5TFZ - chains A and B; structure by X-ray diffraction, 2.20 A resolution.

== Chain A (and B) ==
Molecule: dimethylsulfoniopropionate lyase DddK
Organism: Pelagibacter ubique (strain HTCC1062)
Notes: chain B of this document is another copy of the same molecule, construct and numbering; everything in this record applies to it too
UniProt: Q4FNM4 (Q4FNM4_PELUB); residues 1-130 here = UniProt positions 1-130
Sequence (150 residues; numbered -19 to 130; the number before each row is that of its first residue; numbers below 1 keep their minus sign (Met-19 is residue -19)):
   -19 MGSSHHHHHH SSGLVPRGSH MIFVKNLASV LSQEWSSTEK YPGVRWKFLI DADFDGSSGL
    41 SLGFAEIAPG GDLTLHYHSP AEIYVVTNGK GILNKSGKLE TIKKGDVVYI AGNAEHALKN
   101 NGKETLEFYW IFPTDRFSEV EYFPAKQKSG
Not modelled in the structure: -19 to -1, 127-130 (chain B: -19 to -5, 127-130)
Sequence notes: initiating methionine (-19); expression tag (-18 to 0)
Ion coordination: Ni2+: His56, His58, Glu62, His96 (together with 3-(acryloyloxy)propanoic acid)
Ligand contacts: 3-(acryloyloxy)propanoic acid (7BC): Val24, Arg25, Trp26, Ala45, Leu53, His56, His58, Glu62, Tyr64, His96, Phe108, Trp110, Phe112, Phe117, Tyr122

== Chain A / chain B interface ==
Pairs across the interface (83):
  His0(A) with Ala91(B); Gly92(B); Asn93(B); Ala94(B)
  Met1(A) with Tyr89(B), hydrophobic; Ile90(B); Ala91(B), hydrogen bond (backbone-backbone)
  Ile2(A) with Lys75(B); Tyr89(B); Ala94(B), hydrophobic; Glu95(B)
  Phe3(A) with Val88(B); Tyr89(B), hydrogen bond (backbone-backbone)
  Val4(A) with Leu73(B), hydrophobic; Glu80(B); Ile82(B), hydrophobic; Asp86(B); Val87(B)
  Lys5(A) with Asp86(B); Val87(B), hydrogen bond (backbone-backbone)
  Asn6(A) with Gly85(B); Asp86(B), hydrogen bond
  Ile30(A) with Ile63(B), hydrophobic; Val87(B), hydrophobic; Tyr89(B), hydrophobic
  Ser37(A) with Tyr89(B)
  Ser38(A) with Ala61(B); Tyr89(B), hydrogen bond (backbone-side chain)
  Gly39(A) with Pro113(B)
  Leu40(A) with Leu40(B), hydrophobic; Ala61(B); Glu62(B); Ile63(B), hydrophobic; Ile111(B); Pro113(B), hydrophobic
  Leu42(A) with Ile63(B), hydrophobic; Val65(B), hydrophobic
  Ala61(A) with Ser38(B); Leu40(B)
  Glu62(A) with Leu40(B)
  Ile63(A) with Ile30(B), hydrophobic; Leu40(B), hydrophobic; Leu42(B), hydrophobic
  Val65(A) with Tyr109(B), hydrophobic
  Leu73(A) with Ile2(B), hydrophobic; Val4(B), hydrophobic
  Lys75(A) with Ile2(B)
  Ser76(A) with Ile2(B)
  Glu80(A) with Val4(B)
  Ile82(A) with Val4(B), hydrophobic
  Gly85(A) with Asn6(B); Tyr109(B)
  Asp86(A) with Val4(B); Lys5(B); Asn6(B), hydrogen bond
  Val87(A) with Phe3(B); Val4(B); Lys5(B), hydrogen bond (backbone-backbone); Ile30(B), hydrophobic; Tyr109(B), hydrophobic
  Val88(A) with Phe3(B)
  Tyr89(A) with Met1(B), hydrophobic; Ile2(B); Phe3(B), hydrogen bond (backbone-backbone); Ile30(B), hydrophobic; Ser37(B); Ser38(B), hydrogen bond (side chain-backbone)
  Ala91(A) with Ser-1(B); His0(B); Met1(B), hydrogen bond (backbone-backbone)
  Gly92(A) with His0(B)
  Asn93(A) with His0(B)
  Ala94(A) with His0(B); Ile2(B), hydrophobic
  Glu95(A) with Ile2(B)
  His96(A) with Ile2(B)
  Tyr109(A) with Val65(B), hydrophobic; Gly85(B), hydrogen bond (side chain-backbone); Val87(B)
  Ile111(A) with Leu40(B); Ile111(B), hydrophobic
  Pro113(A) with Gly39(B); Leu40(B), hydrophobic
Interface residues without a listed pair, chain A (39 interface residues in all): Leu29, Ile90, Phe112
Interface residues without a listed pair, chain B (40 interface residues in all): Leu29, Ser76, His96, Phe112

== Overview ==
The interface between chain A and chain B involves 39 residues on one side and 40 on the other, with 11
hydrogen bonds. Among the polar pairs are Asn6(A)-Asp86(B), Ser38(A)-Tyr89(B) and Tyr109(A)-Gly85(B). Chain A
binds 3-(acryloyloxy)propanoic acid.
Chain A and chain B are both dimethylsulfoniopropionate lyase DddK (Pelagibacter ubique (strain HTCC1062));
the structure, Crystal structure of the dimethylsulfoniopropionate (DMSP) lyase DddK complexed with nickel and
diacrylate, was determined by X-ray diffraction, deposited together with 5TG0.
